PDB entry 1JIQ | X-ray diffraction, 1.90 A resolution | chains A and B

Chain A (and B):
Molecule: autocrine motility factor
Source organism: Homo sapiens
Notes: EC 5.3.1.9; chain B of this document is another copy of the same molecule, construct and numbering; everything in this record applies to it too
UniProt: P06744 (G6PI_HUMAN); residues 1-558 here = UniProt positions 1-558
Chain sequence (558 residues; row label = number of the first residue in the row):
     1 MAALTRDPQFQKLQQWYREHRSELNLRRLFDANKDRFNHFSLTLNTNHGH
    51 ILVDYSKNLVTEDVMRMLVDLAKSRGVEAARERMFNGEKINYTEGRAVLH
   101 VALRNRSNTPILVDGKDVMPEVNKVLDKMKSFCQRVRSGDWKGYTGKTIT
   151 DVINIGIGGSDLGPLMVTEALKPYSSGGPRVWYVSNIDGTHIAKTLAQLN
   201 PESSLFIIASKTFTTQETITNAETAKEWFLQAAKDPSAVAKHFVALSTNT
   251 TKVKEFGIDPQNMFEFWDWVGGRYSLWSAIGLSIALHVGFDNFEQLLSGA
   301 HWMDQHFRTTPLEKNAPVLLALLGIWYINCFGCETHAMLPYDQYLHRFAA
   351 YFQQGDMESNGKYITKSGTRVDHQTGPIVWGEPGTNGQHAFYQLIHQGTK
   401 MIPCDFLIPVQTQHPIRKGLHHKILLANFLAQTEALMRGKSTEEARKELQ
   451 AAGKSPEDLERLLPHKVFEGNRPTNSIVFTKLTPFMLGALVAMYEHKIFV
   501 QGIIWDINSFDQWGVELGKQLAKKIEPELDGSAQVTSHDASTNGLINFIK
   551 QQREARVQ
Not modelled in the structure: 558
Curated features (UniProtKB/Swiss-Prot):
  - active site: Glu-358 (Proton donor), His-389, Lys-519
  - binding site (D-glucose 6-phosphate): Gly-159, Ser-160, Ser-210 to Thr-215, Gln-354, Glu-358, His-389, Lys-519
  - modified residue: Ala-2 (N-acetylalanine), Lys-12 (N6-acetyllysine), Lys-34 (N6-(2-hydroxyisobutyryl)lysine), Ser-107 (Phosphoserine), Thr-109 (Phosphothreonine), Lys-142 (N6-acetyllysine), Ser-185 (Phosphoserine), Thr-250 (Phosphothreonine), Lys-454 (N6-acetyllysine), Ser-455 (Phosphoserine)
  - natural variant: Thr-5 (T5I: In CNSHA4), His-20 (H20P: In CNSHA4), Arg-75 (R75G: In CNSHA4), Arg-83 (R83W: In CNSHA4), Val-101 (V101M: In CNSHA4), Gly-159 (G159S: In CNSHA4), Ser-160 (S160P: In CNSHA4; uncertain significance), Thr-195 (T195I: In CNSHA4), Thr-224 (T224M: In CNSHA4), Arg-273 (R273H: In CNSHA4), Ser-278 (S278L: In CNSHA4), Ala-300 (A300P: In CNSHA4), 11 further natural variant entries in UniProt
  - mutagenesis: Ser-185 (S185A: Retained full enzymatic activity; S185E: Decreased enzymatic activity)

Chain A / chain B interface:
Pairs across the interface (322):
  Phe-30(A) / Ala-540(B)
  Phe-30(A) / Ser-541(B)
  Lys-34(A) / Ala-540(B)
  Phe-37(A) / Ala-540(B)
  Phe-37(A) / Ser-541(B)
  Phe-37(A) / Gly-544(B)
  His-48(A) / Val-557(B)
  His-50(A) / Phe-548(B)
  His-50(A) / Gln-552(B)
  Leu-52(A) / Leu-545(B)  hydrophobic
  Leu-52(A) / Phe-548(B)  hydrophobic
  Asp-54(A) / Ser-541(B)  hydrogen bond
  Asp-54(A) / Leu-545(B)
  Ser-56(A) / Ser-541(B)  hydrogen bond
  Lys-57(A) / Ser-541(B)
  Lys-57(A) / Thr-542(B)  hydrogen bond
  Tyr-92(A) / Arg-461(B)  hydrogen bond (backbone-side chain)
  Thr-93(A) / Arg-461(B)  hydrogen bond (backbone-side chain)
  Thr-93(A) / His-465(B)
  Glu-94(A) / Arg-461(B)
  Gly-95(A) / Arg-461(B)
  Ile-157(A) / His-389(B)
  Gly-158(A) / His-389(B)
  Ser-185(A) / Asn-386(B)  hydrogen bond
  Asn-186(A) / Gln-343(B)  hydrogen bond
  Asn-186(A) / Gly-384(B)  hydrogen bond (side chain-backbone)
  Asn-186(A) / Thr-385(B)  hydrogen bond (side chain-backbone)
  Asn-186(A) / Asn-386(B)  hydrogen bond (backbone-side chain)
  Asn-186(A) / Leu-425(B)
  Ile-187(A) / Thr-385(B)
  Ile-187(A) / His-421(B)
  Ile-187(A) / Ile-424(B)  hydrophobic
  Ile-187(A) / Leu-425(B)  hydrophobic
  Asp-188(A) / Asp-342(B)
  Asp-188(A) / Gln-343(B)  hydrogen bond (side chain-backbone)
  Asp-188(A) / Leu-425(B)
  Gly-189(A) / Ile-416(B)
  Gly-189(A) / His-421(B)
  Thr-190(A) / Tyr-344(B)
  Thr-190(A) / His-414(B)
  His-191(A) / Gln-343(B)
  Ile-192(A) / Ile-416(B)  hydrophobic
  Ile-192(A) / His-421(B)
  Ala-193(A) / His-414(B)
  Lys-194(A) / Tyr-344(B)
  Gln-216(A) / Ile-424(B)
  Glu-217(A) / Thr-385(B)  hydrogen bond
  Glu-217(A) / His-389(B)  salt bridge
  Thr-220(A) / Arg-417(B)
  Thr-220(A) / Leu-420(B)
  Thr-220(A) / His-421(B)
  Thr-220(A) / Ile-424(B)
  Asn-221(A) / His-421(B)  hydrogen bond
  Glu-223(A) / Arg-417(B)
  Thr-224(A) / Ile-416(B)
  Thr-224(A) / Arg-417(B)  hydrogen bond
  Thr-224(A) / His-421(B)
  Glu-227(A) / Arg-417(B)  salt bridge
  Gly-332(A) / Glu-334(B)
  Cys-333(A) / Glu-334(B)
  Glu-334(A) / Gly-332(B)
  Glu-334(A) / Cys-333(B)
  Glu-334(A) / Glu-334(B)  hydrogen bond (backbone-side chain)
  Glu-334(A) / Thr-335(B)
  Glu-334(A) / Lys-400(B)
  Thr-335(A) / Glu-334(B)
  Thr-335(A) / Thr-335(B)
  Thr-335(A) / Ile-378(B)
  Asp-342(A) / Asp-188(B)
  Gln-343(A) / Asn-186(B)  hydrogen bond
  Gln-343(A) / Asp-188(B)  hydrogen bond (backbone-side chain)
  Gln-343(A) / His-191(B)
  Tyr-344(A) / Thr-190(B)
  Tyr-344(A) / Lys-194(B)
  Arg-347(A) / Arg-347(B)
  Arg-347(A) / Glu-382(B)  salt bridge
  Ala-350(A) / Glu-382(B)
  Gln-353(A) / Trp-380(B)
  Gln-353(A) / Glu-382(B)
  Gln-353(A) / Phe-391(B)
  Gln-354(A) / His-389(B)
  Gln-354(A) / Ala-390(B)
  Met-357(A) / Trp-380(B)  hydrophobic
  Met-357(A) / Phe-391(B)  hydrophobic
  Met-357(A) / Leu-394(B)
  Glu-358(A) / His-389(B)
  Glu-358(A) / Ala-390(B)
  Glu-358(A) / Gln-393(B)
  Gly-361(A) / Gln-393(B)  hydrogen bond (backbone-side chain)
  Gly-361(A) / Leu-394(B)
  Gly-361(A) / Gln-397(B)
  Gly-361(A) / Gly-398(B)
  Lys-362(A) / Gln-393(B)
  Lys-362(A) / Gln-397(B)
  Lys-362(A) / Gly-398(B)
  Lys-362(A) / Thr-399(B)
  Tyr-363(A) / Gln-397(B)  hydrogen bond (backbone-backbone)
  Tyr-363(A) / Val-467(B)  hydrogen bond (side chain-backbone)
  Tyr-363(A) / Glu-469(B)
  Ile-364(A) / Pro-464(B)
  Ile-364(A) / His-465(B)
  Thr-365(A) / His-465(B)
  Gly-368(A) / Pro-464(B)
  Arg-370(A) / Glu-469(B)  salt bridge
  Val-371(A) / Thr-399(B)
  His-373(A) / Thr-399(B)
  Gln-374(A) / Thr-399(B)  hydrogen bond
  Gln-374(A) / Lys-400(B)  hydrogen bond
  Thr-375(A) / Thr-399(B)  hydrogen bond (backbone-side chain)
  Thr-375(A) / Lys-400(B)  hydrogen bond (backbone-side chain)
  Gly-376(A) / Leu-394(B)
  Gly-376(A) / Lys-400(B)  hydrogen bond (backbone-side chain)
  Pro-377(A) / Leu-394(B)
  Pro-377(A) / Lys-400(B)
  Ile-378(A) / Thr-335(B)
  Ile-378(A) / Trp-380(B)
  Ile-378(A) / Ile-402(B)  hydrophobic
  Trp-380(A) / Gln-353(B)
  Trp-380(A) / Met-357(B)  hydrophobic
  Trp-380(A) / Ile-378(B)
  Glu-382(A) / Arg-347(B)  salt bridge
  Glu-382(A) / Gln-353(B)
  Gly-384(A) / Asn-186(B)  hydrogen bond (backbone-side chain)
  Thr-385(A) / Asn-186(B)  hydrogen bond (backbone-side chain)
  Thr-385(A) / Ile-187(B)
  Thr-385(A) / Glu-217(B)  hydrogen bond
  Asn-386(A) / Ser-185(B)  hydrogen bond
  Asn-386(A) / Asn-186(B)  hydrogen bond (side chain-backbone)
  His-389(A) / Ile-157(B)
  His-389(A) / Gly-158(B)
  His-389(A) / Glu-217(B)  salt bridge
  His-389(A) / Gln-354(B)
  Ala-390(A) / Gln-353(B)
  Ala-390(A) / Gln-354(B)
  Ala-390(A) / Glu-358(B)
  Phe-391(A) / Gln-353(B)
  Phe-391(A) / Met-357(B)  hydrophobic
  Gln-393(A) / Glu-358(B)
  Gln-393(A) / Gly-361(B)
  Gln-393(A) / Lys-362(B)
  Gln-393(A) / Gln-512(B)
  Gln-393(A) / Trp-513(B)
  Gln-393(A) / Gly-514(B)
  Gln-393(A) / Val-515(B)
  Leu-394(A) / Met-357(B)
  Leu-394(A) / Gly-361(B)
  Leu-394(A) / Gly-376(B)
  Leu-394(A) / Pro-377(B)
  His-396(A) / Gly-514(B)
  Gln-397(A) / Gly-361(B)
  Gln-397(A) / Lys-362(B)
  Gln-397(A) / Tyr-363(B)  hydrogen bond (backbone-backbone)
  Gln-397(A) / Trp-513(B)
  Gln-397(A) / Gly-514(B)
  Gly-398(A) / Gly-361(B)
  Gly-398(A) / Lys-362(B)
  Thr-399(A) / Lys-362(B)
  Thr-399(A) / Val-371(B)
  Thr-399(A) / His-373(B)
  Thr-399(A) / Gln-374(B)  hydrogen bond
  Thr-399(A) / Thr-375(B)  hydrogen bond (side chain-backbone)
  Lys-400(A) / Glu-334(B)
  Lys-400(A) / Gln-374(B)  hydrogen bond
  Lys-400(A) / Thr-375(B)  hydrogen bond (side chain-backbone)
  Lys-400(A) / Gly-376(B)  hydrogen bond (side chain-backbone)
  Ile-402(A) / Ile-378(B)  hydrophobic
  Val-410(A) / Ile-549(B)
  Val-410(A) / Gln-552(B)
  Val-410(A) / Arg-553(B)
  Gln-411(A) / Gln-552(B)  hydrogen bond (side chain-backbone)
  Gln-411(A) / Arg-553(B)
  Gln-411(A) / Ala-555(B)  hydrogen bond (side chain-backbone)
  His-414(A) / Thr-190(B)
  His-414(A) / Ala-193(B)
  Ile-416(A) / Gly-189(B)
  Ile-416(A) / Ile-192(B)  hydrophobic
  Arg-417(A) / Thr-220(B)
  Arg-417(A) / Thr-224(B)  hydrogen bond
  Arg-417(A) / Glu-227(B)  salt bridge
  His-421(A) / Ile-187(B)  hydrogen bond (side chain-backbone)
  His-421(A) / Gly-189(B)
  His-421(A) / Ile-192(B)
  His-421(A) / Thr-220(B)
  His-421(A) / Asn-221(B)
  His-421(A) / Thr-224(B)  hydrogen bond
  Lys-423(A) / Glu-526(B)
  Lys-423(A) / Leu-529(B)
  Lys-423(A) / Asp-530(B)  salt bridge
  Ile-424(A) / Ile-187(B)  hydrophobic
  Ile-424(A) / Gln-216(B)
  Ile-424(A) / Thr-220(B)
  Leu-425(A) / Asn-186(B)
  Leu-425(A) / Ile-187(B)  hydrophobic
  Leu-425(A) / Asp-188(B)
  Leu-426(A) / Leu-529(B)  hydrophobic
  Leu-426(A) / Ile-549(B)  hydrophobic
  Ala-427(A) / Ala-522(B)
  Ala-427(A) / Ile-525(B)  hydrophobic
  Ala-427(A) / Glu-526(B)
  Ala-427(A) / Leu-529(B)
  Asn-428(A) / Ala-522(B)
  Leu-430(A) / Ile-525(B)  hydrophobic
  Leu-430(A) / Leu-529(B)  hydrophobic
  Leu-430(A) / Leu-545(B)  hydrophobic
  Leu-430(A) / Ile-546(B)  hydrophobic
  Ala-431(A) / Gly-518(B)
  Ala-431(A) / Leu-521(B)
  Ala-431(A) / Ala-522(B)
  Ala-431(A) / Ile-525(B)
  Gln-432(A) / Gly-518(B)
  Glu-434(A) / Leu-521(B)
  Glu-434(A) / Ile-525(B)
  Glu-434(A) / His-538(B)  salt bridge
  Glu-434(A) / Asp-539(B)
  Glu-434(A) / Thr-542(B)
  Ala-435(A) / Leu-517(B)  hydrophobic
  Ala-435(A) / Leu-521(B)
  Met-437(A) / Asp-539(B)
  Gly-439(A) / Leu-517(B)
  Lys-440(A) / Gln-520(B)  hydrogen bond
  Glu-448(A) / Gln-520(B)  hydrogen bond
  Arg-461(A) / Tyr-92(B)
  Leu-462(A) / Thr-93(B)
  Leu-462(A) / Trp-513(B)  hydrophobic
  Pro-464(A) / Tyr-363(B)
  Pro-464(A) / Ile-364(B)
  Pro-464(A) / Gly-368(B)
  His-465(A) / Thr-93(B)
  His-465(A) / Ile-364(B)
  His-465(A) / Thr-365(B)
  His-465(A) / Trp-513(B)
  Lys-466(A) / Trp-513(B)
  Lys-466(A) / Glu-516(B)  salt bridge
  Val-467(A) / Tyr-363(B)  hydrogen bond (backbone-side chain)
  Phe-468(A) / Trp-513(B)
  Phe-468(A) / Gly-514(B)
  Phe-468(A) / Leu-517(B)
  Glu-469(A) / Tyr-363(B)
  Glu-469(A) / Arg-370(B)  salt bridge
  Ser-476(A) / Leu-545(B)
  Val-478(A) / Leu-545(B)  hydrophobic
  Val-478(A) / Phe-548(B)
  Thr-480(A) / Gln-552(B)  hydrogen bond
  Thr-480(A) / Val-557(B)
  Lys-481(A) / Val-557(B)
  Thr-483(A) / Val-557(B)
  Gln-512(A) / Gln-393(B)
  Trp-513(A) / Gln-393(B)
  Trp-513(A) / Gln-397(B)
  Trp-513(A) / Leu-462(B)
  Trp-513(A) / His-465(B)
  Trp-513(A) / Lys-466(B)
  Trp-513(A) / Phe-468(B)
  Gly-514(A) / Gln-393(B)  hydrogen bond (backbone-side chain)
  Gly-514(A) / His-396(B)
  Gly-514(A) / Gln-397(B)
  Gly-514(A) / Phe-468(B)
  Val-515(A) / Gln-393(B)
  Glu-516(A) / Lys-466(B)  salt bridge
  Leu-517(A) / Ala-435(B)  hydrophobic
  Leu-517(A) / Gly-439(B)
  Leu-517(A) / Lys-440(B)
  Leu-517(A) / Phe-468(B)  hydrophobic
  Gly-518(A) / Ala-431(B)
  Gly-518(A) / Gln-432(B)
  Gln-520(A) / Lys-440(B)  hydrogen bond
  Gln-520(A) / Glu-448(B)  hydrogen bond
  Leu-521(A) / Ala-431(B)
  Leu-521(A) / Glu-434(B)
  Leu-521(A) / Ala-435(B)  hydrophobic
  Ala-522(A) / Ala-427(B)
  Ala-522(A) / Asn-428(B)
  Ala-522(A) / Ala-431(B)
  Ile-525(A) / Ala-427(B)  hydrophobic
  Ile-525(A) / Leu-430(B)  hydrophobic
  Ile-525(A) / Ala-431(B)
  Ile-525(A) / Glu-434(B)
  Glu-526(A) / Lys-423(B)
  Glu-526(A) / Ile-424(B)
  Glu-526(A) / Ala-427(B)
  Leu-529(A) / Lys-423(B)
  Leu-529(A) / Ala-427(B)
  Asp-530(A) / Lys-423(B)  salt bridge
  His-538(A) / Glu-434(B)  salt bridge
  Asp-539(A) / Glu-434(B)
  Asp-539(A) / Met-437(B)
  Ala-540(A) / Phe-30(B)
  Ala-540(A) / Lys-34(B)
  Ala-540(A) / Phe-37(B)
  Ser-541(A) / Phe-30(B)
  Ser-541(A) / Phe-37(B)
  Ser-541(A) / Asp-54(B)  hydrogen bond
  Ser-541(A) / Ser-56(B)  hydrogen bond
  Ser-541(A) / Lys-57(B)  hydrogen bond
  Thr-542(A) / Lys-57(B)
  Thr-542(A) / Glu-434(B)
  Gly-544(A) / Phe-37(B)
  Leu-545(A) / Leu-52(B)  hydrophobic
  Leu-545(A) / Asp-54(B)
  Leu-545(A) / Lys-57(B)
  Leu-545(A) / Leu-430(B)  hydrophobic
  Leu-545(A) / Ser-476(B)
  Leu-545(A) / Val-478(B)  hydrophobic
  Ile-546(A) / Leu-430(B)  hydrophobic
  Phe-548(A) / His-50(B)
  Phe-548(A) / Leu-52(B)  hydrophobic
  Phe-548(A) / Val-478(B)
  Ile-549(A) / Val-410(B)
  Ile-549(A) / Leu-426(B)  hydrophobic
  Ile-549(A) / Leu-430(B)  hydrophobic
  Gln-552(A) / His-50(B)
  Gln-552(A) / Val-410(B)
  Gln-552(A) / Gln-411(B)  hydrogen bond (backbone-side chain)
  Gln-552(A) / Thr-480(B)  hydrogen bond
  Arg-553(A) / Val-410(B)
  Arg-553(A) / Gln-411(B)
  Ala-555(A) / Gln-411(B)  hydrogen bond (backbone-side chain)
  Ala-555(A) / Thr-480(B)
  Val-557(A) / His-48(B)
  Val-557(A) / Gly-49(B)
  Val-557(A) / Thr-480(B)
  Val-557(A) / Lys-481(B)
Interface residues without a listed pair, chain A (146 interface residues in all): Thr-43, Ile-51, Leu-162, Ile-328, Tyr-341, Gln-388, Met-401, Thr-412, Leu-420
Interface residues without a listed pair, chain B (145 interface residues in all): Ile-51, Leu-162, Glu-223, Ala-350, Lys-366, Gln-388, Met-401, Thr-412, Thr-483, Asp-511, Glu-554

In short:
Chain A and chain B form an interface of 146 and 145 residues respectively, with 54 hydrogen bonds and 14 salt
bridges. Polar contacts include Glu-217(A)/His-389(B), Glu-227(A)/Arg-417(B) and Arg-347(A)/Glu-382(B).
Both chains are autocrine motility factor (Homo sapiens). Entry 1JIQ (Crystal Structure of Human Autocrine
Motility Factor) was determined by X-ray diffraction, deposited together with 1IRI.
